PDB entry 4MQ2 | X-ray diffraction, 2.80 A resolution | chain A

# Chain A
Molecule: Dual specificity tyrosine-phosphorylation-regulated kinase 1A
From: Homo sapiens
Notes: EC 2.7.12.1
Reference sequence: Q13627 (DYR1A_HUMAN); residues 127-485 here = UniProt positions 127-485
Chain sequence (361 residues; numbered 125 to 485; the number before each row is that of its first residue):
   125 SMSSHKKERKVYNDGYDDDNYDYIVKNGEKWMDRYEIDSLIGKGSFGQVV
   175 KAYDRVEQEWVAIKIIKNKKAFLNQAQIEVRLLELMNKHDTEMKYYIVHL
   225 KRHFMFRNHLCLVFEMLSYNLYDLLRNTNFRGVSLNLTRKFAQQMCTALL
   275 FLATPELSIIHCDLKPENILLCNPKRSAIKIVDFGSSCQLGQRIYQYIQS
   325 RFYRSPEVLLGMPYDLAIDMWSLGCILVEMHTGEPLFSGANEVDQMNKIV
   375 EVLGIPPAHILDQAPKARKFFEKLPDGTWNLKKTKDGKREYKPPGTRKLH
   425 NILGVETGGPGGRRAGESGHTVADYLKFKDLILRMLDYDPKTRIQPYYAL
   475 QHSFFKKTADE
Disordered / not traced: 125-135, 410-411, 482-485
Differences from the reference sequence: expression tag (125-126)
Modified / non-standard residues: Y321 (o-phosphotyrosine; PTR)
Residues lining bound ligands: 2C4 (methyl 4-chloro-3-{[(2-methoxy-7-oxo-7,8-dihydropyrido[2,3-d]pyrimidin-6-yl)carbonyl]amino}benzoate): I165, F170, V173, A186, K188, E203, V222, F238, E239, M240, L241, S242, Y243, N292, L294, V306, D307
UniProt features mapped onto this chain:
  - active site: D287 (Proton acceptor)
  - binding site (ATP): I165 to V173, K188, F238 to L241
  - modified residue: Y140 (Phosphotyrosine), Y145 (Phosphotyrosine), Y159 (Phosphotyrosine), Y177 (Phosphotyrosine), Y219 (Phosphotyrosine), S310 (Phosphoserine), Y319 (Phosphotyrosine), Y321 (Phosphotyrosine), T402 (Phosphothreonine), Y449 (Phosphotyrosine)
  - mutagenesis: K188 (K188R: Abolished protein kinase activity), Y321 (Y321F: Mildly reduces kinase activity. Does not abolish autophosphorylation on tyrosine residues)

# Overview
Ligands of chain A: compound 2C4. Curated annotation (UniProt) lists active-site residue D287, 14 ATP-binding
residues and 2 mutagenesis sites.
Chain A is Dual specificity tyrosine-phosphorylation-regulated kinase 1A (Homo sapiens); the structure, The
crystal structure of DYRK1a with a bound pyrido[2,3-d]pyrimidine inhibitor, was determined by X-ray
diffraction together with 4MQ1 from the same study.
